PDB entry 1HR6 | X-ray diffraction, 2.50 A resolution | chains A and B

== Chain A ==
Molecule: Mitochondrial processing peptidase alpha subunit
Source organism: Saccharomyces cerevisiae
Notes: EC 3.4.24.64
UniProtKB: P11914 (MPPA_YEAST); numbering as in UniProt (aligned over 14-482)
Sequence (475 residues; numbered 14 to 488; the number before each row is that of its first residue):
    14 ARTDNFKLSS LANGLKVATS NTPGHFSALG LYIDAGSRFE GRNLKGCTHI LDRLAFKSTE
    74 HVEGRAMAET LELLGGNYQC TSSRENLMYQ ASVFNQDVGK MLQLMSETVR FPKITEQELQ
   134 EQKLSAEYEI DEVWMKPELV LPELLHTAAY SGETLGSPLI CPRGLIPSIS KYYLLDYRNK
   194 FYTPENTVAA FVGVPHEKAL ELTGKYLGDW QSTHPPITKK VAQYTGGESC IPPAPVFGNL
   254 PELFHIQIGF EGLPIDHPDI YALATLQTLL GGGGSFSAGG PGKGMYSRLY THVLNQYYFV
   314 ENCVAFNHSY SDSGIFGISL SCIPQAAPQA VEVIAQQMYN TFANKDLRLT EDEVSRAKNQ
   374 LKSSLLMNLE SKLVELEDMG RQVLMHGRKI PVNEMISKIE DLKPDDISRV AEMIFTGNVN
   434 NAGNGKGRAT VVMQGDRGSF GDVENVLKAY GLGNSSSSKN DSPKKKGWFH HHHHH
Unresolved in the structure: 471-488
Construct notes: expression tag (483-488)

== Chain B ==
Molecule: Mitochondrial processing peptidase beta subunit
Source organism: Saccharomyces cerevisiae
Notes: EC 3.4.24.64
UniProtKB: P10507 (MPPB_YEAST); numbering as in UniProt (aligned over 21-462)
Sequence (443 residues; numbered 20 to 462; the number before each row is that of its first residue):
    20 ASQIPGTRTS KLPNGLTIAT EYIPNTSSAT VGIFVDAGSR AENVKNNGTA HFLEHLAFKG
    80 TQNRPQQGIE LEIENIGSHL NAYTSRENTV YYAKSLQEDI PKAVDILSDI LTKSVLDNSA
   140 IERERDVIIR ESEEVDKMYD EVVFDHLHEI TYKDQPLGRT ILGPIKNIKS ITRTDLKDYI
   200 TKNYKGDRMV LAGAGAVDHE KLVQYAQKYF GHVPKSESPV PLGSPRGPLP VFCRGERFIK
   260 ENTLPTTHIA IALEGVSWSA PDYFVALATQ AIVGNWDRAI GTGTNSPSPL AVAASQNGSL
   320 ANSYMSFSTS YADSGLWGMY IVTDSNEHNV RLIVNEILKE WKRIKSGKIS DAEVNRAKAQ
   380 LKAALLLSLD GSTAIVEDIG RQVVTTGKRL SPEEVFEQVD KITKDDIIMW ANYRLQNKPV
   440 SMVALGNTST VPNVSYIEEK LNQ
Unresolved in the structure: 20-23
Construct notes: cloning artifact (20)
Metal / ion sites: Zn2+: His70, His74, Glu150
Curated features (UniProtKB/Swiss-Prot):
  - active site: Glu73 (Proton acceptor)
  - binding site (Zn(2+)): His70, His74, Glu150
  - modified residue: Ser243 (Phosphoserine)

== How chain A and chain B interact ==
Contacting residue pairs (66):
  Thr16(A) - Asn44(B)  hydrogen bond (backbone-side chain)
  Asp17(A) - Asn44(B)
  Asn34(A) - Asn44(B)
  His38(A) - Glu40(B)  salt bridge
  His38(A) - Pro411(B)
  His38(A) - Glu412(B)  salt bridge
  Phe39(A) - Leu385(B)
  Phe39(A) - Leu386(B)  hydrophobic
  Phe39(A) - Leu388(B)
  Arg78(A) - Asn304(B)
  Arg78(A) - Ser305(B)
  Ala81(A) - Asn304(B)
  Glu82(A) - Asn304(B)
  Glu82(A) - Ser305(B)
  Glu85(A) - Thr303(B)
  Glu85(A) - Asn304(B)  hydrogen bond (side chain-backbone)
  Glu85(A) - Arg375(B)
  Glu85(A) - Ala378(B)
  Leu86(A) - Asn374(B)
  Leu86(A) - Arg375(B)
  Leu86(A) - Ala378(B)
  Gly88(A) - Ala382(B)
  Asn90(A) - Leu386(B)
  Ser105(A) - Leu386(B)
  Phe107(A) - Lys381(B)
  Phe107(A) - Leu385(B)  hydrophobic
  Phe107(A) - Phe415(B)  hydrophobic
  Gln109(A) - Phe415(B)
  Gly293(A) - Leu99(B)
  Gly293(A) - Asn100(B)  hydrogen bond (backbone-side chain)
  Pro294(A) - Phe77(B)
  Pro294(A) - Glu89(B)
  Pro294(A) - His98(B)
  Pro294(A) - Leu99(B)  hydrogen bond (backbone-backbone)
  Gly295(A) - Glu93(B)
  Gly295(A) - Ser97(B)
  Gly295(A) - His98(B)  hydrogen bond (backbone-side chain)
  Lys296(A) - Glu93(B)
  Gly297(A) - Glu93(B)  hydrogen bond (backbone-side chain)
  Met298(A) - Glu89(B)
  Met298(A) - Glu93(B)  hydrogen bond (backbone-side chain)
  Tyr299(A) - Gln86(B)
  Tyr299(A) - Glu89(B)  hydrogen bond
  Tyr299(A) - Leu90(B)
  Tyr299(A) - Glu93(B)
  Arg369(A) - Leu90(B)
  Arg369(A) - Glu93(B)
  Arg369(A) - Asn94(B)  hydrogen bond
  Asn372(A) - Asn94(B)  hydrogen bond (side chain-backbone)
  Asn372(A) - Ile95(B)
  Gln373(A) - Glu93(B)  hydrogen bond
  Lys375(A) - Leu115(B)
  Ser376(A) - Gly96(B)  hydrogen bond (side chain-backbone)
  Ser376(A) - Leu115(B)
  Leu379(A) - Ser47(B)
  Met380(A) - Gly96(B)
  Met380(A) - His98(B)
  Met380(A) - Lys113(B)
  Met380(A) - Ser114(B)
  Glu383(A) - Ser47(B)  hydrogen bond
  Glu383(A) - Ala48(B)
  Glu383(A) - Lys113(B)  salt bridge
  Glu383(A) - Asp389(B)
  Glu383(A) - Ser391(B)  hydrogen bond
  Ser384(A) - Asp389(B)  hydrogen bond
  Lys385(A) - Asp389(B)  hydrogen bond (backbone-side chain)
Also at the interface, not in a pair above, chain A (36 interface residues in all): Val106, Gly292, Ser368, Leu386
Also at the interface, not in a pair above, chain B (41 interface residues in all): Ser46, Ile92, Glu117, Gly302, Gly390, Thr392

== Summary ==
36 residues of chain A and 41 residues of chain B are in contact; the contacts include 16 hydrogen bonds and 3
salt bridges. Polar contacts include His38(A)-Glu40(B), His38(A)-Glu412(B) and Glu383(A)-Lys113(B). From
UniProt: active-site residue Glu73(B) and 3 Zn2+-binding residues on chain B.
Here chain A is Mitochondrial processing peptidase alpha subunit and chain B is Mitochondrial processing
peptidase beta subunit, both from Saccharomyces cerevisiae. Entry 1HR6 (Yeast Mitochondrial Processing
Peptidase) was determined by X-ray diffraction, deposited together with 1HR8 and 1HR9.
